5OTM - chain A; structure by X-ray diffraction, 1.80 A resolution.

# Chain A
Molecule: 7,8-dihydro-8-oxoguanine triphosphatase
From: Homo sapiens
Notes: EC 3.6.1.55, 3.6.1.56
UniProtKB: P36639 (8ODP_HUMAN); residues 1-156 here correspond to UniProt positions 42-197 (UniProt number = residue number + 41)
Sequence (159 residues; numbered -2 to 156; the number before each row is that of its first residue; numbers below 1 keep their minus sign (Gly-2 is residue -2)):
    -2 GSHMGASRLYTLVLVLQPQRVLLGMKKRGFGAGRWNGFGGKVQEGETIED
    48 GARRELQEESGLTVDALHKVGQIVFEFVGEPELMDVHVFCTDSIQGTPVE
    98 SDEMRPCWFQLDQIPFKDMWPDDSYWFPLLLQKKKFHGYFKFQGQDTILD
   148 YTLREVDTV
Disordered / not traced: -2 to -1
Sequence notes: expression tag (-2 to 0)
Small-molecule neighbours: 6-O-methyl guanosine-5'-monophosphate (6OG): Tyr7, Thr8, Leu9, Lys23, Phe27, Asn33, Phe35, Gly36, Gly37, Lys38, Phe72, Phe74, Met81, Val83, Glu100, Trp117, Asp119, Asp120, Trp123, Phe139
From the paper describing this entry:
  - binding site for 6-O-methyl guanosine-5'-monophosphate: Tyr7, Phe27, Phe72, Phe74, Met81, Trp117, Asp119, Phe139
  - catalytic residues: Glu52, Glu56, Glu100 (citing earlier work)

# Overview
Chain A binds 6-O-methyl guanosine-5'-monophosphate. From the paper: catalytic residues Glu52, Glu56 and
Glu100; a binding site for 6-O-methyl guanosine-5'-monophosphate at Tyr7, Phe27 and Phe72 among others.
Chain A is 7,8-dihydro-8-oxoguanine triphosphatase (Homo sapiens); the structure, Crystal structure of human
MTH1 in complex with O6-methyl-dGMP, was determined by X-ray diffraction (same publication as 5OTN).
